7Z0T - chains B and A of the 7 polymer chains in the assembly; structure by electron microscopy, 3.40 A resolution.

[Chain B]
Name: Formate hydrogenlyase subunit 2
From: Escherichia coli K-12
UniProt: P0AAK1 (HYCB_ECOLI); residues 1-203 here = UniProt positions 1-203
Amino-acid sequence (203 residues; each row starts with the number of its first residue):
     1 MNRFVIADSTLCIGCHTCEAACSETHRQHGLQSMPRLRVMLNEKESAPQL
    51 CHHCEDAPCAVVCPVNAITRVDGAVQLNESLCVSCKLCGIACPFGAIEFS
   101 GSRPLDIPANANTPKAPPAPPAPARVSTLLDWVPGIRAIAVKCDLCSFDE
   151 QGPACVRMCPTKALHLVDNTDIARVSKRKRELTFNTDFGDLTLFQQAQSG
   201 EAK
Unresolved in the structure: 171-203
Metal / ion sites: 4Fe-4S cluster Fe site 1: C12, C15, C18, C159; 4Fe-4S cluster Fe site 2: C22, C143, C146, C155; 4Fe-4S cluster Fe site 3: C51, C54, C59, C92; 4Fe-4S cluster Fe site 4: C63, C82, C85, C88
Residues lining bound ligands:
  - 4Fe-4S cluster (SF4), molecule 1: V5, C22, H26, R36, L37, L50, C143, D144, L145, C146, P153, A154, C155
  - 4Fe-4S cluster (SF4), molecule 2: L11, C12, I13, G14, C15, H16, T17, C18, V39, P48, C159, P160, T161, A163, L164
  - 4Fe-4S cluster (SF4), molecule 3: C51, H52, H53, C54, A57, P58, C59, V75, C92, P93, F94, A96, I97, K142
  - 4Fe-4S cluster (SF4), molecule 4: V62, C63, P64, V65, A67, I68, L77, C82, V83, S84, C85, K86, L87, C88, F99, A140
Curated features (UniProtKB/Swiss-Prot):
  - binding site ([4Fe-4S] cluster): C12, C15, C18, C22, C51, C54, C59, C63, C82, C85, C88, C92, C143, C146, C155, C159

[Chain A]
Name: Formate dehydrogenase H
From: Escherichia coli K-12
Notes: EC 1.17.98.4
UniProt: P07658 (FDHF_ECOLI); residue numbers follow UniProt; this construct covers 1-715
Amino-acid sequence (715 residues; each row starts with the number of its first residue):
     1 MKKVVTVCPYCASGCKINLVVDNGKIVRAEAAQGKTNQGTLCLKGYYGWD
    51 FINDTQILTPRLKTPMIRRQRGGKLEPVSWDEALNYVAERLSAIKEKYGP
   101 DAIQTTGSSRGTGNETNYVMQKFARAVIGTNNVDCCARVUHGPSVAGLHQ
   151 SVGNGAMSNAINEIDNTDLVFVFGYNPADSHPIVANHVINAKRNGAKIIV
   201 CDPRKIETARIADMHIALKNGSNIALLNAMGHVIIEENLYDKAFVASRTE
   251 GFEEYRKIVEGYTPESVEDITGVSASEIRQAARMYAQAKSAAILWGMGVT
   301 QFYQGVETVRSLTSLAMLTGNLGKPHAGVNPVRGQNNVQGACDMGALPDT
   351 YPGYQYVKDPANREKFAKAWGVESLPAHTGYRISELPHRAAHGEVRAAYI
   401 MGEDPLQTDAELSAVRKAFEDLELVIVQDIFMTKTASAADVILPSTSWGE
   451 HEGVFTAADRGFQRFFKAVEPKWDLKTDWQIISEIATRMGYPMHYNNTQE
   501 IWDELRHLCPDFYGATYEKMGELGFIQWPCRDTSDADQGTSYLFKEKFDT
   551 PNGLAQFFTCDWVAPIDKLTDEYPMVLSTVREVGHYSCRSMTGNCAALAA
   601 LADEPGYAQINTEDAKRLGIEDEALVWVHSRKGKIITRAQVSDRPNKGAI
   651 YMTYQWWIGACNELVTENLSPITKTPEYKYCAVRVEPIADQRAAEQYVID
   701 EYNKLKTRLREAALA
Unresolved in the structure: 715
Modified positions: Sec140 (selenocysteine)
Metal / ion sites: 4Fe-4S cluster Fe: C8, C11, C15, C42; molybdenum(VI) ion: Sec140 (together with molybdopterin guanosine dinucleotide)
Residues lining bound ligands:
  - molybdopterin guanosine dinucleotide (MGD; 2-amino-5,6-dimercapto-7-methyl-3,7,8a,9-tetrahydro-8-oxa-1,3,9,10-tetraaza-anthracen-4-one guanosine dinucleotide), molecule 1: C11, K44, Sec140, F173, G174, Y175, N176, D179, S180, H181, C201, D202, P203, R204, I206, L218, K219, N220, G221, N223, G296, M297, G298, F302, R333, G334, Q335, S578, T579, V580, R581, E582, V583, G584, H585, Y586, S587, Y651, Y654, Q655, K679
  - molybdopterin guanosine dinucleotide (MGD), molecule 2: R110, G111, T112, C136, V139, Sec140, M297, Q301, Q335, M401, G402, E403, D404, T408, Q428, D429, I430, F431, T433, S445, T446, S447, W448, H451, D478, T579, R581, Y586, S587, C588, S590, M591, Y654, C661, N662, Y678, K679
  - 4Fe-4S cluster (SF4): C8, Y10, C11, S13, G14, C15, L41, C42, K44, G45, P182, I183
Curated features (UniProtKB/Swiss-Prot):
  - active site: K44 (Electron donor/acceptor), Sec140 (Proton donor/acceptor)
  - binding site ([4Fe-4S] cluster): C8, C11, C15, C42
  - binding site (Mo-bis(molybdopterin guanine dinucleotide)): R110, Sec140, N176, D179, S180, C201, D202, R204, G221, N223, M297, Q335, D404, T408, Q428, D429, S445, D478, R581, E582 and 4 more in UniProt
  - site (Important for catalytic activity): H141, R333

[How chain B and chain A interact]
Residue-residue contacts (40; chain B residue first):
  S9(B) - R210(A)  hydrogen bond (backbone-side chain)
  T10(B) - I189(A)
  T10(B) - I211(A)
  L11(B) - R193(A)
  C12(B) - E207(A)
  C12(B) - R210(A)  hydrogen bond (backbone-side chain)
  I13(B) - A178(A)
  I13(B) - P182(A)
  I13(B) - E207(A)
  G14(B) - V583(A)
  C15(B) - L43(A)
  C15(B) - V583(A)
  H16(B) - L43(A)
  T17(B) - C42(A)
  T17(B) - L43(A)  hydrogen bond (side chain-backbone)
  A20(B) - Y47(A)
  A21(B) - Y47(A)
  E24(B) - Y47(A)
  E24(B) - A597(A)
  L41(B) - E207(A)
  L41(B) - R644(A)
  N42(B) - R644(A)  hydrogen bond (backbone-side chain)
  E43(B) - S642(A)  hydrogen bond
  E43(B) - D643(A)  hydrogen bond (side chain-backbone)
  E43(B) - R644(A)
  K44(B) - R210(A)
  E45(B) - R210(A)
  E45(B) - R644(A)  hydrogen bond (backbone-side chain)
  S46(B) - E207(A)
  S46(B) - R210(A)
  S46(B) - R644(A)
  N110(B) - N703(A)
  M158(B) - L41(A)
  M158(B) - Y46(A)  hydrophobic
  M158(B) - Y47(A)  hydrogen bond
  P160(B) - T40(A)
  P160(B) - L41(A)
  P160(B) - C42(A)  hydrophobic
  P160(B) - N186(A)
  T161(B) - N186(A)
Other interface residues (no listed pair), chain B (25 interface residues in all): E19, R27, Q28
Other interface residues (no listed pair), chain A (27 interface residues in all): V27, D179, I183, A185, K205, A596, L601

[Overview]
25 residues of chain B and 27 residues of chain A are in contact; the contacts include 8 hydrogen bonds. Among
the polar pairs are S9(B)-R210(A), C12(B)-R210(A) and T17(B)-L43(A). Bound to chain B: 4 copies of 4Fe-4S
cluster.
Chain B is Formate hydrogenlyase subunit 2 and chain A is Formate dehydrogenase H, both from Escherichia coli
K-12; the structure, Structure of the Escherichia coli formate hydrogenlyase complex (aerobic preparation,
composite structure), was determined by electron microscopy, deposited together with 7Z0S.
